Entry 3MTU (X-ray diffraction, 2.10 A resolution); this record covers chains C and D of the 6 polymer chains in the assembly.

Chain C (and D):
Name: Tropomyosin alpha-1 chain, Microtubule-associated protein RP/EB family member 1
From: Gallus gallus
Notes: fragment: Fusion protein of residues 1-29 of chicken smooth muscle tropomyosin and residues 215-257 of human EB1 protein; chain D of this document is another copy of the same molecule, construct and numbering; everything in this record applies to it too
UniProtKB: chimeric construct of P04268, Q15691: residues 2-29 from P04268 (TPM1_CHICK), isoform P04268-7 positions 2-29 (same numbers); residues 216-257 from Q15691 positions 216-257 (same numbers)
Amino-acid sequence (75 residues; row label = number of the first residue in the row; note: 185 numbers in that range are skipped by the numbering (no residue carries them; nothing is unmodelled there); numbers below 1 keep their minus sign (Gly-2 is residue -2)):
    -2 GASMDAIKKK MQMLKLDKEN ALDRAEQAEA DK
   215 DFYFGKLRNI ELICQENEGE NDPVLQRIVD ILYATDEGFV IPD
Unresolved in the structure: -2 to -1, 251-257 (chain D: -2 to -1, 252-257)
Construct notes: expression tag (-2 to 0); linker (215)
Modified residues: Mse1 (selenomethionine); Mse8 (selenomethionine; parent Met); Mse10 (selenomethionine; parent Met)
UniProt features mapped onto this chain:
  - region: Lys220 to Ile242 (APC-binding), Glu232 to Ile255 (Interaction with SKA1)
  - modified residue: Lys220 (N6-acetyllysine)

How chain C and chain D interact:
Contacting residue pairs (85):
  Ile4(C) with Mse1(D); Ile4(D), hydrophobic; Mse8(D)
  Lys7(C) with Mse8(D)
  Mse8(C) with Ile4(D), hydrophobic; Mse8(D); Leu11(D)
  Leu11(C) with Mse8(D), hydrophobic; Leu11(D), hydrophobic; Lys12(D)
  Lys12(C) with Lys7(D); Leu11(D)
  Asp14(C) with Lys15(D)
  Lys15(C) with Leu11(D); Asp14(D), salt bridge
  Ala18(C) with Lys15(D); Ala18(D), hydrophobic; Leu19(D), hydrophobic
  Leu19(C) with Ala18(D), hydrophobic; Arg21(D)
  Arg21(C) with Leu19(D); Ala22(D); Glu23(D); Glu26(D), salt bridge
  Ala22(C) with Ala18(D); Arg21(D); Ala22(D), hydrophobic
  Ala25(C) with Ala22(D); Ala25(D), hydrophobic; Glu26(D)
  Glu26(C) with Arg21(D), salt bridge; Ala25(D)
  Asp28(C) with Lys29(D)
  Lys29(C) with Ala25(D); Asp28(D); Lys29(D); Tyr217(D)
  Phe216(C) with Ala248(D); Thr249(D); Asp250(D); Glu251(D)
  Tyr217(C) with Lys29(D); Tyr217(D), hydrophobic; Phe218(D); Leu221(D), hydrophobic
  Phe218(C) with Tyr217(D)
  Lys220(C) with Leu221(D); Ile245(D), hydrogen bond (side chain-backbone); Leu246(D), hydrogen bond (side chain-backbone); Ala248(D), hydrogen bond (side chain-backbone)
  Leu221(C) with Tyr217(D), hydrophobic; Lys220(D); Leu221(D), hydrophobic; Ile224(D), hydrophobic
  Asn223(C) with Ile245(D)
  Ile224(C) with Leu221(D), hydrophobic; Ile242(D), hydrophobic; Ile245(D), hydrophobic; Leu246(D), hydrophobic
  Ile227(C) with Val238(D), hydrophobic; Arg241(D); Ile242(D), hydrophobic; Ile245(D), hydrophobic
  Glu230(C) with Arg241(D), salt bridge
  Asn231(C) with Val238(D)
  Asp236(C) with Asp236(D)
  Val238(C) with Ile227(D), hydrophobic; Asn231(D); Leu239(D), hydrophobic
  Leu239(C) with Val238(D), hydrophobic; Leu239(D), hydrophobic; Ile242(D), hydrophobic
  Arg241(C) with Ile227(D); Glu230(D), salt bridge
  Ile242(C) with Leu239(D), hydrophobic; Ile242(D), hydrophobic
  Ile245(C) with Lys220(D), hydrogen bond (backbone-side chain); Asn223(D); Ile224(D), hydrophobic; Ile227(D), hydrophobic
  Leu246(C) with Lys220(D), hydrogen bond (backbone-side chain); Ile224(D), hydrophobic
  Ala248(C) with Phe216(D); Lys220(D), hydrogen bond (backbone-side chain)
  Asp250(C) with Phe216(D)
Other interface residues (no listed pair), chain C (40 interface residues in all): Mse1, Glu23, Cys228, Glu234, Tyr247, Thr249
Other interface residues (no listed pair), chain D (39 interface residues in all): Tyr247

In short:
40 residues of chain C and 39 residues of chain D are in contact; the contacts include 6 hydrogen bonds and 5
salt bridges. Among the polar pairs are Lys15(C)-Asp14(D), Arg21(C)-Glu26(D) and Glu230(C)-Arg241(D).
Both chains are Tropomyosin alpha-1 chain, Microtubule-associated protein RP/EB family member 1 (Gallus
gallus). Entry 3MTU (Structure of the Tropomyosin Overlap Complex from Chicken Smooth Muscle) was determined
by X-ray diffraction together with 3MUD from the same study.
